8AC0 - chains A and B of the 8 polymer chains in the assembly; structure by electron microscopy, 4.10 A resolution (low resolution: residue-level contacts below are approximate; hydrogen-bond / salt-bridge calls are withheld).

[Chain A (and B)]
Name: DNA-directed RNA polymerase subunit alpha
From: Escherichia coli BL21
Notes: EC 2.7.7.6; chain B of this document is another copy of the same molecule, construct and numbering; everything in this record applies to it too
UniProtKB: P0A7Z4 (RPOA_ECOLI); numbering as in UniProt (aligned over 1-329)
Sequence (329 residues; row label = number of the first residue in the row):
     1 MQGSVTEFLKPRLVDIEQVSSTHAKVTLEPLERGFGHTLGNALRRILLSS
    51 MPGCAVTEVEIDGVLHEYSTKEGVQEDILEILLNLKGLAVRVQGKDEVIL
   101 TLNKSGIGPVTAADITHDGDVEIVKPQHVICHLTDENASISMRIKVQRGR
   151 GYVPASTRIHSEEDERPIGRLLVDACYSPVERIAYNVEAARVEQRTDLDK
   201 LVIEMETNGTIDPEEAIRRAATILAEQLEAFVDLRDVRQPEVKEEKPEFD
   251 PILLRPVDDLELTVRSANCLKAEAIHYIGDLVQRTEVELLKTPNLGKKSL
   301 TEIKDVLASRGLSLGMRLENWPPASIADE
Not modelled in the structure: 1-6, 160-166, 235-329 (chain B: 1-3, 159-169, 233-329)

[Interface between chain A and chain B]
Contacting residue pairs - 51 pairs, chain A then chain B:
  Glu7(A) with Arg150(B)
  Phe8(A) with Ser50(B); Arg150(B)
  Leu9(A) with Gln227(B)
  Lys10(A) with Glu226(B); Gln227(B)
  Pro11(A) with Gln227(B); Ala230(B); Phe231(B)
  Arg12(A) with Ala230(B); Phe231(B)
  Leu13(A) with Phe231(B)
  Leu28(A) with Phe231(B)
  Leu31(A) with Gln227(B)
  Gly34(A) with Arg45(B)
  Phe35(A) with Ile46(B); Ser50(B)
  His37(A) with Arg45(B)
  Thr38(A) with Arg45(B)
  Asn41(A) with Asn41(B)
  Ala42(A) with Thr38(B)
  Arg45(A) with Gly34(B); Thr38(B)
  Ile46(A) with Phe35(B)
  Ser50(A) with Phe8(B); Phe35(B)
  Arg148(A) with Val5(B)
  Gly149(A) with Val5(B)
  Arg150(A) with Val5(B); Phe8(B)
  Arg218(A) with Ala230(B); Phe231(B); Val232(B)
  Ala221(A) with Leu228(B); Phe231(B)
  Thr222(A) with Val232(B)
  Ile223(A) with Phe8(B); Phe35(B)
  Leu224(A) with Leu228(B)
  Ala225(A) with Leu228(B)
  Glu226(A) with Lys10(B)
  Gln227(A) with Lys10(B); Phe35(B)
  Ala230(A) with Pro11(B)
  Phe231(A) with Leu28(B); Leu43(B); Arg218(B); Ala221(B)
  Val232(A) with Arg218(B)
  Leu234(A) with Val14(B); Arg218(B)
Also at the interface, not in a pair above, chain A (38 interface residues in all): Glu32, Leu39, Ser49, Pro52, Leu228
Also at the interface, not in a pair above, chain B (33 interface residues in all): Glu7, Leu9, Leu31, Glu32, Arg33, His37, Leu39, Ile223, Leu224, Glu229

[Summary]
38 residues of chain A face 33 of chain B across their interface.
Both chains are DNA-directed RNA polymerase subunit alpha (Escherichia coli BL21). Entry 8AC0 (RNA polymerase
at U-rich pause bound to regulatory RNA putL - active, closed clamp state) was determined by electron
microscopy, deposited together with 8ABY, 8ABZ, 8AC1, 8AC2, 8ACP and 8AD1.
